PDB entry 6KNT | X-ray diffraction, 2.50 A resolution | chains A and B

Chain A (and B):
Name: Putative metal-dependent hydrolase
From: Bacillus subtilis
Notes: chain B of this document is another copy of the same molecule, construct and numbering; everything in this record applies to it too
UniProt: E0TYN8 (E0TYN8_BACPZ); residue numbers follow UniProt; this construct covers 1-244
Chain sequence (250 residues; row label = number of the first residue in the row; numbers below 1 keep their minus sign (Gly-5 is residue -5)):
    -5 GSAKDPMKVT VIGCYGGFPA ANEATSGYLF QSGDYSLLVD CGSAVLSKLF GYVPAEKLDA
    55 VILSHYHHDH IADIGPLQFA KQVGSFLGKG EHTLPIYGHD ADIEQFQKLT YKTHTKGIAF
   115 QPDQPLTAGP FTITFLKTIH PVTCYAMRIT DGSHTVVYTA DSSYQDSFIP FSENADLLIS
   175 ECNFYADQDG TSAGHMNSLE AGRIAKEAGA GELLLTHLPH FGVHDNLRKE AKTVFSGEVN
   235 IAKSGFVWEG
Not modelled in the structure: -5 to -2 (chain B: -5 to -2, 244)
Construct notes: expression tag (-5 to 0)
Ion coordination: Zn2+ site 1: His59, His61, His134, Asp155; Zn2+ site 2: Asp63, His64, Asp155, His211

How chain A and chain B interact:
Pairs across the interface (49):
  Gly11(A) - Phe73(B)
  Phe12(A) - Phe44(B)  hydrophobic
  Phe12(A) - Pro70(B)
  Phe12(A) - Phe73(B)
  Phe12(A) - Ala74(B)  hydrophobic
  Phe12(A) - Val77(B)  hydrophobic
  Pro13(A) - Ser41(B)
  Pro13(A) - Phe44(B)
  Ala15(A) - Ser41(B)
  Ala15(A) - Phe44(B)
  Ala15(A) - Gly45(B)
  Asn16(A) - Ser41(B)  hydrogen bond (backbone-backbone)
  Glu17(A) - Ser41(B)  hydrogen bond (backbone-side chain)
  Ser37(A) - Asp67(B)  hydrogen bond
  Ser37(A) - Pro70(B)
  Ala38(A) - Ala38(B)  hydrophobic
  Ala38(A) - Ser41(B)
  Leu40(A) - Pro13(B)  hydrophobic
  Ser41(A) - Pro13(B)
  Ser41(A) - Ala15(B)
  Ser41(A) - Asn16(B)  hydrogen bond (backbone-backbone)
  Ser41(A) - Glu17(B)  hydrogen bond (side chain-backbone)
  Ser41(A) - Ala38(B)
  Phe44(A) - Phe12(B)  hydrophobic
  Phe44(A) - Pro13(B)
  Phe44(A) - Ala15(B)
  Gly45(A) - Ala15(B)
  His62(A) - Gly69(B)
  His62(A) - Pro70(B)
  His62(A) - Phe73(B)
  Asp63(A) - Phe73(B)
  Ala66(A) - Ala66(B)
  Ala66(A) - Pro70(B)  hydrophobic
  Asp67(A) - Ser37(B)  hydrogen bond
  Gly69(A) - His62(B)
  Pro70(A) - Phe12(B)
  Pro70(A) - Ser37(B)
  Pro70(A) - His62(B)
  Pro70(A) - Ala66(B)  hydrophobic
  Phe73(A) - Gly11(B)
  Phe73(A) - His62(B)
  Phe73(A) - Asp63(B)
  Ala74(A) - Phe12(B)  hydrophobic
  Val77(A) - Phe12(B)  hydrophobic
  Leu81(A) - His214(B)
  Leu81(A) - Phe215(B)  hydrophobic
  Lys102(A) - Lys102(B)
  His214(A) - Leu81(B)
  Phe215(A) - Leu81(B)  hydrophobic
Also at the interface, not in a pair above, chain A (29 interface residues in all): Ala14, Lys42, His61, Gln72
Also at the interface, not in a pair above, chain B (29 interface residues in all): Ala14, Leu40, Lys42, His61, Gln72

Overview:
Chain A and chain B each contribute 29 residues to their interface, with 6 hydrogen bonds. Polar pairs include
Glu17(A)-Ser41(B), Ser37(A)-Asp67(B) and Asn16(A)-Ser41(B). His59(A), His61(A), His134(A) and Asp155(A) form
the Zn2+ site 1. Asp63(A), His64(A), Asp155(A) and His211(A) form the Zn2+ site 2.
Chain A and chain B are both Putative metal-dependent hydrolase (Bacillus subtilis); the structure, Crystal
structure of the metallo-beta-lactamase fold protein YhfI from Bacillus subtilis (space group P4332), was
determined by X-ray diffraction, deposited together with 6KNS.
